5D0B - chains A and F; structure by X-ray diffraction, 2.65 A resolution.

# Chain A
Molecule: Epoxyqueuosine reductase
From: Bacillus subtilis (strain 168)
Notes: EC 1.17.99.6
UniProt: P97030 (QUEG_BACSU); numbering as in UniProt (aligned over 1-386)
Chain sequence (437 residues; row label = number of the first residue in the row; numbers below 1 keep their minus sign (Met-27 is residue -27)):
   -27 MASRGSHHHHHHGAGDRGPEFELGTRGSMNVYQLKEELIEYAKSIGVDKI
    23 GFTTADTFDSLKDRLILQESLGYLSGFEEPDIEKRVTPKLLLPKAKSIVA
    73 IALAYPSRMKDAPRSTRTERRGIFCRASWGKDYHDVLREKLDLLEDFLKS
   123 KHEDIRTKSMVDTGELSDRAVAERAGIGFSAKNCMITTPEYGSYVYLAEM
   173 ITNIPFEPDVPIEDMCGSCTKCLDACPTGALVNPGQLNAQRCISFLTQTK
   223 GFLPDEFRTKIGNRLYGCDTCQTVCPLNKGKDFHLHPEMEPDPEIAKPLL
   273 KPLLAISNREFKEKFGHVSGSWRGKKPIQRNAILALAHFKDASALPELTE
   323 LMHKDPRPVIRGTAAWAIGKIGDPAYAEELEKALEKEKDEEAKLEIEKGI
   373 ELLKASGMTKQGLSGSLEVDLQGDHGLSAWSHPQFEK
Not modelled in the structure: -27 to 1, 378-409
Differences from the reference sequence: initiating methionine (-27); expression tag (-26 to 0, 387-409)
Ion coordination: 4Fe-4S cluster Fe site 1: Cys188, Cys191, Cys194, Cys247; 4Fe-4S cluster Fe site 2: Cys198, Cys214, Cys240, Cys243
Small-molecule neighbours:
  - cobalamin (B12): Ser32, Leu33, Arg36, Leu37, Gln40, Leu46, Ser47, Phe49, Glu50, Arg57, Cys97, Ala99, Tyr105, Val133, Asp134, Gly136, Leu138, Ser139, Asp140, Arg141, Ala142, Glu145, Ser152, Asn155, Cys156, Met157, Ile158, Ser165, Val167, Tyr168, Leu169, Pro206, Gly207, Gln208, Leu209, Ala211, Cys214, Ser216, Phe217, Gln220, Gly239, Cys240, Asp241, Cys243, Gln244
  - 4Fe-4S cluster (SF4), molecule 1: Ala153, Lys154, Asn155, Cys188, Cys191, Thr192, Lys193, Cys194, Cys247, Pro248, Leu249
  - 4Fe-4S cluster (SF4), molecule 2: Cys198, Pro199, Thr200, Ala202, Leu203, Leu209, Cys214, Ile215, Ser216, Cys240, Thr242, Cys243
UniProt features mapped onto this chain:
  - active site: Asp134 (Proton donor)
  - binding site (cob(II)alamin): Arg57, Cys97, Asp134, Ser139 to Arg141, Ser152, Asn155, Ile158, Leu169, Ser216, Cys240, Asp241
  - binding site ([4Fe-4S] cluster): Cys188, Cys191, Cys194, Cys198, Cys214, Cys240, Cys243, Cys247
  - binding site (tRNA): Gln220, Lys222, Asn280, Arg281, Arg295, Lys297, Lys298
What the authors report for this chain:
  - binding site for the 17-nt RNA strand (chain F): Phe49, Asp134, Thr135, Gln220, Lys222, Tyr238, Trp294, Arg295
  - catalytic residues: His106, Asp134, Gln220 (proposed by the authors, not directly observed)
  - mutagenesis - H106A, D134A, R141A: decreased catalytic activity (citing earlier work)
  - contacts within the chain: His106-Asp134 (hydrogen bond)

# Chain F
Molecule: 17-nt RNA strand
Sequence (17 nucleotides; row label = number of the first residue in the row):
    27 GCAGACUXUAAAUCUGC
Modified / non-standard residues: 56B (2-amino-5-({[(1S,4S,5R)-4,5-dihydroxycyclopent-2-en-1-yl]amino}methyl)-7-(5-O-phosphono-beta-D-ribofuranosyl)-3,7-dihydro-4H-pyrrolo[2,3-d]pyrimidin-4-one) at position 34

# Chain A / chain F interface
Residue-residue contacts - 23 pairs, chain A then chain F:
  Phe49(A) with 56B_34(F), base contact
  His106(A) with 56B_34(F), base contact
  Asp134(A) with 56B_34(F), base contact
  Thr135(A) with 56B_34(F), sugar contact
  Gln220(A) with 56B_34(F), base contact
  Lys222(A) with U35(F), hydrogen bond to the base
  Tyr238(A) with 56B_34(F), base contact
  Ser279(A) with A29(F), phosphate contact
  Asn280(A) with A29(F), hydrogen bond to the phosphate; G30(F), hydrogen bond to the phosphate
  Arg281(A) with G27(F), hydrogen bond to the phosphate; C28(F), salt bridge to the phosphate
  Gly288(A) with A36(F), sugar contact
  Trp294(A) with 56B_34(F), base contact; U35(F), hydrogen bond to the sugar
  Arg295(A) with U35(F), hydrogen bond to the base; A36(F), base contact
  Gly296(A) with A36(F), base contact
  Lys297(A) with G30(F), salt bridge to the phosphate
  Lys298(A) with A31(F), salt bridge to the phosphate
  Pro328(A) with G30(F), sugar contact
  Arg329(A) with G30(F), salt bridge to the phosphate; A31(F), phosphate contact
Other interface residues (no listed pair), chain A (21 interface residues in all): Asp104, Tyr105, Lys284
Other interface residues (no listed pair), chain F (10 interface residues in all): C32, U33

# In short
The interface between chain A and chain F involves 21 residues on one side and 10 on the other, with 6
hydrogen bonds and 4 salt bridges. Among the polar pairs are Lys222(A)-U35(F), Arg295(A)-U35(F) and
Trp294(A)-U35(F). The paper reports catalytic residues His106(A), Asp134(A) and Gln220(A); H106A, D134A and
R141A of chain A reduce catalytic activity.
Here chain A is Epoxyqueuosine reductase (Bacillus subtilis (strain 168)) and chain F is a 17-nt RNA strand.
Entry 5D0B (Crystal structure of epoxyqueuosine reductase with a tRNA-TYR epoxyqueuosine-modified tRNA stem
loop) was determined by X-ray diffraction, deposited together with 5D08, 5D0A and 5T8Y.
